Entry 2FED (X-ray diffraction, 3.32 A resolution); this record covers chains A and C of the 6 polymer chains in the assembly.

[Chain A]
Molecule: H(+)/Cl(-) exchange transporter clcA
Organism: Escherichia coli
UniProt: P37019 (CLCA_ECOLI); numbering as in UniProt (aligned over 1-465)
Amino-acid sequence (465 residues; numbered 1 to 465; the number before each row is that of its first residue):
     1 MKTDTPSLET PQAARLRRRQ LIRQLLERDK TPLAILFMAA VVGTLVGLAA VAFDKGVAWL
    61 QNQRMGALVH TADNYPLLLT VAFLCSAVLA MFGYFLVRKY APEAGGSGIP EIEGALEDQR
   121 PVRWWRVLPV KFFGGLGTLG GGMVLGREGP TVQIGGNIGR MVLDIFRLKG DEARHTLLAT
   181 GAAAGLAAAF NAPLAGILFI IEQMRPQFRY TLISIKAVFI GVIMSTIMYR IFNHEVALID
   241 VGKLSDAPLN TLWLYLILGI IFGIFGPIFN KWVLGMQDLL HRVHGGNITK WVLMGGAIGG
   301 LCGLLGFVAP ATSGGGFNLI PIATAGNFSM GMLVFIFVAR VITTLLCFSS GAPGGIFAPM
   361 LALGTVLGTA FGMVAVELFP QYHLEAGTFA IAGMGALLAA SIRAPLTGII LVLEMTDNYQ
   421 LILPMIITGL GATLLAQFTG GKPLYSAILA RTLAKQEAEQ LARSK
Unresolved in the structure: 1-16, 461-465
Differences from the reference sequence: engineered mutation Gln203 (Glu in P37019)
Curated features (UniProtKB/Swiss-Prot):
  - motif: Gly106 to Pro110 (Selectivity filter part_1), Gly146 to Pro150 (Selectivity filter part_2), Gly355 to Pro359 (Selectivity filter part_3)
  - binding site (chloride): Ser107, Ile356, Phe357, Tyr445
  - site: Glu148 (Mediates proton transfer from the outer aqueous phase to the interior of the protein)
  - mutagenesis: Ser107 (S107A: Uncouples chloride transport from proton transport), Glu148 (E148A/Q: Abolishes proton transport, but permits the transit of chloride ions. Abolishes gating, permitting continuous rapid transit of chloride ions; when associated with A-445), Tyr445 (Y445A: Abolishes gating, permitting continuous rapid transit of chloride ions; when associated with A-148; Y445F/W: No effect; Y445L: Alters stoichiometry of proton/chloride exchange)
Reported in the primary citation:
  - conformationally variable residues (order/disorder transition): Arg28
  - mutagenesis - E113Q: abolished expression
  - mutagenesis - E148A/E203Q: abolished catalytic activity on H+ transport
  - mutagenesis - E202Q, D278N: decreased catalytic activity on Cl--H+ coupling
  - mutagenesis - R28L: unchanged catalytic activity

[Chain C]
Molecule: Fab fragment, heavy chain
Organism: Homo sapiens
Notes: fragment: Heavy Chain; antibody fragment or engineered binder
Amino-acid sequence (222 residues; numbered 1 to 222; the number before each row is that of its first residue):
     1 EVRLLESGGG LVQPGGSLKL SCAASGFDYS RYWMSWVRQA PGKGLKWIGE INPVSSTINY
    61 TPSLKDKFII SRDNAKDTLY LQISKVRSED TALYYCARLY YGYGYWYFDV WGAGTTVTVS
   121 SAKTTPPSVY PLAPGSAAAA ASMVTLGCLV KGYFPEPVTV TWNSGSLAAG VHTFPAVLQA
   181 ALYTLSSSVT VPSSSWPSET VTCNVAHPAS STKVDKKIVP RA
Unresolved in the structure: 1
Disulfide bonds: Cys22-Cys96, Cys148-Cys203

[Chain A / chain C interface]
Residue-residue contacts - 13 pairs, chain A then chain C:
  Lys243(A) - Arg31(C)  hydrogen bond (backbone-side chain)
  Asp246(A) - Tyr101(C)
  Pro248(A) - Tyr103(C)
  Pro248(A) - Gly104(C)
  Leu249(A) - Tyr103(C)  hydrogen bond (backbone-backbone)
  Asn250(A) - Tyr103(C)  hydrogen bond (backbone-backbone)
  Asn250(A) - Gly104(C)  hydrogen bond (side chain-backbone)
  Asn250(A) - Tyr105(C)
  Gln381(A) - Trp106(C)
  Tyr382(A) - Trp106(C)
  His383(A) - Trp33(C)
  His383(A) - Glu50(C)  salt bridge
  His383(A) - Trp106(C)  hydrogen bond
Interface residues without a listed pair, chain A (9 interface residues in all): Pro380
Interface residues without a listed pair, chain C (11 interface residues in all): Leu99, Tyr100, Gly102

[In short]
9 residues of chain A and 11 residues of chain C are in contact; the contacts include 5 hydrogen bonds and 1
salt bridge. Among the polar pairs are His383(A)-Glu50(C), Lys243(A)-Arg31(C) and Asn250(A)-Gly104(C). The
paper reports that E202Q and D278N of chain A reduce catalytic activity on Cl--H+ coupling; conformational
variability at Arg28(A); 5 substitutions were tested in all.
Here chain A is H(+)/Cl(-) exchange transporter clcA (Escherichia coli) and chain C is Fab fragment, heavy
chain (Homo sapiens). Entry 2FED (Structure of the E203Q mutant of the Cl-/H+ exchanger CLC-ec1 from E.Coli)
was determined by X-ray diffraction (same publication as 2FEC and 2FEE).
